Entry 6KUV (electron microscopy, 4.10 A resolution (low resolution: residue-level contacts below are approximate; hydrogen-bond / salt-bridge calls are withheld)); this record covers chains A and B of the 5 polymer chains in the assembly.

Chain A:
Protein: Polymerase 3
From: Influenza D virus (D/swine/Oklahoma/1334/2011)
UniProt: K9LHJ4 (K9LHJ4_9ORTO); residues 1-710 here = UniProt positions 1-710
Sequence (710 residues; each row starts with the number of its first residue):
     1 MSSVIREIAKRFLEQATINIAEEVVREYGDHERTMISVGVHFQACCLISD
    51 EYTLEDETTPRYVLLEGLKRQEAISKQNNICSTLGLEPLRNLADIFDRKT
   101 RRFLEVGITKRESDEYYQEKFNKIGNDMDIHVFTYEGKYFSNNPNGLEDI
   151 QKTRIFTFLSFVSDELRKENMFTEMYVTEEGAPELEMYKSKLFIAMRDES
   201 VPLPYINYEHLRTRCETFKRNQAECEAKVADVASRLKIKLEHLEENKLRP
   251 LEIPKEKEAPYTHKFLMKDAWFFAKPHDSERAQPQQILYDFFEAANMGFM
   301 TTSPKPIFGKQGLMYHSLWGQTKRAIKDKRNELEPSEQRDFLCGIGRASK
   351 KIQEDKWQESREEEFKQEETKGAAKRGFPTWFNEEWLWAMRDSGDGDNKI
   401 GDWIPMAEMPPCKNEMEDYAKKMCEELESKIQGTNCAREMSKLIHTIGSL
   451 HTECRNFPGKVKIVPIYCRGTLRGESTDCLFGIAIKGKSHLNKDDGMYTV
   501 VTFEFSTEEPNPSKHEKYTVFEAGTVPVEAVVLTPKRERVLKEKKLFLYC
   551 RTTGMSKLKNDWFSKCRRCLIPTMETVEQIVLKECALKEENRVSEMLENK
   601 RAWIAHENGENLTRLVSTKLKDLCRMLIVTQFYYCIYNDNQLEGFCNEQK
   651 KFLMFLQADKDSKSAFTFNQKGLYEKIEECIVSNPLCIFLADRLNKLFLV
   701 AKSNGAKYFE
Not modelled in the structure: 1-3, 179-183, 394-398, 531-541

Chain B:
Protein: RNA-directed RNA polymerase catalytic subunit
From: Influenza D virus (D/swine/Oklahoma/1334/2011)
Notes: EC 2.7.7.48
UniProt: K9LH03 (K9LH03_9ORTO); residue numbers follow UniProt; this construct covers 1-753
Sequence (753 residues; row label = number of the first residue in the row):
     1 MEINPYLLMLNNDITSMISLTYPYTGAPPMSHGTSTKYSMETVSRTYSYS
    51 RTKKEVPSGIFPIERRKFCNTIEDKENLEKPNGNVDINFMLSLAEMLEEK
   101 MGKGFFKFCANEAEAEILKMHFSKLTEGRQTYDWTSERNMPAATALQLTV
   151 DAIQETQGTFKGTTMVEYCNKILEMMDWPEVKFKKVRMIVQRHWDPKTKK
   201 EIKMKSPTLMITKIGREEFIKRICTINTMAKDGERGKYKRRAIATPGMGI
   251 RPFSKIVETLAQKICERLAESGLPVGGNEKKAKLKTTVSSTNSKLQEGQF
   301 MVNITGDNSKWNECQQPEAYLAMLAYITKDSSNLMKDLCSVAPTLFCNKY
   351 VKMGQGFRAKNKRKTKEIVIPAKKMKERKELMNAEWRDLFETIEPYMDGE
   401 CCFLGGGMLMGMFNMLSTVFGVMTLNYREEALARRNCYWTGLQSSDDFVL
   451 FCISRTWPEMEMTILKFIAVCKLMGINMSLEKSYGCLPELFEFTSMFFSG
   501 DFVSNIALELPAFTTAGMNEGTDFTAAMSVIRTNMINNGLSPGTALMALR
   551 ICLQEFRATYRVHPYDSGVKNHRMKIIRKFIETIENKDGLLISDGGKLMN
   601 NISSLHIPEEILKEDLMDPSYRNRVFNPRNPFTQFEKTVDIFKASGPIRV
   651 EENEAVVSTHSFRTRSNRTLLNTDMRAMALEEKRYQVVCNMYRSVFESAD
   701 VNTPIGSMSMGEAIEAKILDRARTQFENGIIGGEEYSEIKRLIEDAKRQR
   751 LSV
Not modelled in the structure: 187-207, 276-278, 431-434, 636-654, 753

Chain A / chain B interface:
Pairs across the interface (281; chain A residue first):
  K69(A) - M708(B)
  Q71(A) - M708(B)
  E72(A) - A716(B)
  E72(A) - D720(B)
  S75(A) - D720(B)
  K76(A) - R723(B)
  N79(A) - T724(B)
  E184(A) - L118(B)
  E184(A) - L334(B)
  L185(A) - S332(B)
  L185(A) - L334(B)
  M187(A) - N170(B)
  M187(A) - D337(B)
  Y188(A) - N170(B)
  Y188(A) - L173(B)
  Y188(A) - E174(B)
  Y188(A) - D177(B)
  K189(A) - D337(B)
  S190(A) - L173(B)
  S190(A) - D177(B)
  K191(A) - D177(B)
  L192(A) - M176(B)
  L192(A) - D177(B)
  L192(A) - R216(B)
  L192(A) - I220(B)
  F193(A) - V341(B)
  F193(A) - T344(B)
  A195(A) - I60(B)
  M196(A) - I60(B)
  M196(A) - I220(B)
  M196(A) - N348(B)
  R197(A) - D337(B)
  R197(A) - S340(B)
  R197(A) - T344(B)
  E199(A) - S58(B)
  E199(A) - G59(B)
  E199(A) - I60(B)
  E199(A) - R65(B)
  E199(A) - K67(B)
  S200(A) - R65(B)
  S200(A) - L321(B)
  S200(A) - C347(B)
  V201(A) - K67(B)
  L203(A) - K54(B)
  L203(A) - T71(B)
  P204(A) - N70(B)
  Y205(A) - I87(B)
  Y208(A) - L321(B)
  Y208(A) - K336(B)
  Y208(A) - S340(B)
  L211(A) - L321(B)
  R212(A) - K336(B)
  C215(A) - L91(B)
  C215(A) - A322(B)
  C215(A) - Y326(B)
  E216(A) - K329(B)
  E216(A) - K336(B)
  F218(A) - N88(B)
  F218(A) - L91(B)
  F218(A) - S92(B)
  F218(A) - E95(B)
  K219(A) - E95(B)
  R220(A) - S92(B)
  R220(A) - E95(B)
  E224(A) - F89(B)
  E224(A) - S92(B)
  E224(A) - L93(B)
  E224(A) - M96(B)
  E224(A) - Y427(B)
  C225(A) - Y427(B)
  C225(A) - E429(B)
  A227(A) - L473(B)
  K228(A) - Y427(B)
  K228(A) - E429(B)
  K228(A) - K466(B)
  K228(A) - A469(B)
  K228(A) - L473(B)
  D231(A) - L78(B)
  D231(A) - A469(B)
  D231(A) - K472(B)
  D231(A) - L473(B)
  V232(A) - A469(B)
  S234(A) - L78(B)
  R235(A) - L78(B)
  R235(A) - E79(B)
  R235(A) - I468(B)
  R235(A) - K472(B)
  L236(A) - E79(B)
  K237(A) - E79(B)
  K237(A) - L465(B)
  K237(A) - I468(B)
  K237(A) - L480(B)
  K239(A) - M460(B)
  K239(A) - E461(B)
  K239(A) - I464(B)
  E241(A) - W457(B)
  S279(A) - G568(B)
  S349(A) - T365(B)
  S349(A) - E367(B)
  K350(A) - T365(B)
  K350(A) - K366(B)
  K350(A) - E367(B)
  K351(A) - R358(B)
  K351(A) - E367(B)
  I352(A) - E367(B)
  I352(A) - I368(B)
  I352(A) - V369(B)
  E354(A) - V369(B)
  E354(A) - K374(B)
  E354(A) - R378(B)
  W357(A) - I368(B)
  K366(A) - K360(B)
  K366(A) - N361(B)
  K366(A) - I368(B)
  K366(A) - L381(B)
  Q367(A) - A359(B)
  Q367(A) - K360(B)
  E368(A) - F357(B)
  E368(A) - R358(B)
  E368(A) - L381(B)
  E368(A) - N383(B)
  E368(A) - W386(B)
  E369(A) - N383(B)
  N383(A) - M1(B)
  N383(A) - E2(B)
  N383(A) - I3(B)
  W386(A) - I3(B)
  L387(A) - M1(B)
  L387(A) - I3(B)
  M390(A) - I3(B)
  P405(A) - Q554(B)
  M406(A) - M547(B)
  M406(A) - R550(B)
  M406(A) - I551(B)
  M406(A) - Q554(B)
  A407(A) - R550(B)
  A407(A) - Q554(B)
  E408(A) - R550(B)
  E408(A) - L553(B)
  E408(A) - R557(B)
  E408(A) - K597(B)
  E408(A) - L598(B)
  M409(A) - L546(B)
  M409(A) - R550(B)
  P410(A) - L546(B)
  P410(A) - L598(B)
  P410(A) - N600(B)
  P410(A) - N601(B)
  P411(A) - L598(B)
  P411(A) - N601(B)
  K413(A) - S603(B)
  E415(A) - S603(B)
  M416(A) - I602(B)
  E417(A) - N601(B)
  E417(A) - I602(B)
  E417(A) - S603(B)
  A420(A) - P542(B)
  C424(A) - G543(B)
  C424(A) - L546(B)
  E428(A) - R550(B)
  D495(A) - S31(B)
  D495(A) - H32(B)
  M497(A) - H32(B)
  L558(A) - M30(B)
  W562(A) - G26(B)
  W562(A) - A27(B)
  W562(A) - P28(B)
  W562(A) - R235(B)
  W562(A) - P511(B)
  K565(A) - E555(B)
  R567(A) - I551(B)
  R567(A) - Q554(B)
  R567(A) - E555(B)
  R568(A) - L510(B)
  C569(A) - T25(B)
  L570(A) - I551(B)
  I571(A) - T544(B)
  I571(A) - I551(B)
  M574(A) - G543(B)
  M574(A) - M547(B)
  E575(A) - T544(B)
  T576(A) - M17(B)
  T576(A) - S19(B)
  E578(A) - S541(B)
  E578(A) - P542(B)
  E578(A) - G543(B)
  E578(A) - T544(B)
  Q579(A) - T15(B)
  Q579(A) - S16(B)
  I580(A) - M17(B)
  K583(A) - T15(B)
  K583(A) - S16(B)
  A602(A) - L8(B)
  W603(A) - L7(B)
  W603(A) - L8(B)
  W603(A) - N11(B)
  I604(A) - L7(B)
  A605(A) - M1(B)
  A605(A) - E2(B)
  A605(A) - I3(B)
  A605(A) - L7(B)
  H606(A) - E2(B)
  H606(A) - N4(B)
  H606(A) - L7(B)
  E607(A) - E2(B)
  N608(A) - E2(B)
  L615(A) - L7(B)
  L615(A) - L10(B)
  L623(A) - L8(B)
  M626(A) - P5(B)
  L627(A) - L20(B)
  T630(A) - L20(B)
  Q631(A) - T25(B)
  Y634(A) - L20(B)
  Y634(A) - Y22(B)
  Y634(A) - T25(B)
  Y634(A) - G26(B)
  C635(A) - T25(B)
  N638(A) - P23(B)
  N638(A) - G26(B)
  N638(A) - A27(B)
  N640(A) - P29(B)
  N640(A) - K237(B)
  N640(A) - Y238(B)
  N640(A) - R240(B)
  Q641(A) - Y238(B)
  E643(A) - P23(B)
  E643(A) - R235(B)
  E643(A) - G236(B)
  C646(A) - T21(B)
  C646(A) - P23(B)
  N647(A) - G236(B)
  Q649(A) - Y6(B)
  Q649(A) - T21(B)
  K650(A) - T21(B)
  K650(A) - Y22(B)
  K650(A) - F497(B)
  K651(A) - E481(B)
  K651(A) - K482(B)
  L653(A) - M9(B)
  L653(A) - I14(B)
  L653(A) - I18(B)
  L653(A) - T21(B)
  M654(A) - I14(B)
  M654(A) - Y484(B)
  M654(A) - L490(B)
  M654(A) - F497(B)
  F655(A) - Y484(B)
  Q657(A) - N12(B)
  Q657(A) - D13(B)
  Q657(A) - I14(B)
  A658(A) - C486(B)
  A658(A) - L490(B)
  K660(A) - M9(B)
  K660(A) - L10(B)
  K660(A) - N12(B)
  K663(A) - L487(B)
  K663(A) - P488(B)
  K663(A) - L490(B)
  S664(A) - L487(B)
  A665(A) - G485(B)
  A665(A) - C486(B)
  F666(A) - V302(B)
  F666(A) - Y484(B)
  F666(A) - G485(B)
  F668(A) - I304(B)
  F668(A) - I464(B)
  F668(A) - L480(B)
  F668(A) - S483(B)
  N669(A) - L480(B)
  N669(A) - E481(B)
  G672(A) - E481(B)
  L673(A) - E481(B)
  L690(A) - Y6(B)
  R693(A) - E2(B)
  R693(A) - I3(B)
  R693(A) - N4(B)
  L697(A) - N4(B)
  L697(A) - Y6(B)
  L697(A) - L7(B)
  V700(A) - L10(B)
Other interface residues (no listed pair), chain A (152 interface residues in all): E186, P202, I238, Q353, F365, K371, C412, K421, T452, P572, L582, V616, L642, F645, T667, K676, V682, F689, K696, A701
Other interface residues (no listed pair), chain B (164 interface residues in all): V56, P57, F61, C69, E114, E318, A325, N333, L338, K364, P371, M382, F491, N505, F513, A548, R561, P564, K570, G596, M599, S604, A713

In short:
Chain A and chain B form an interface of 152 and 164 residues respectively.
Chain A is Polymerase 3 and chain B is RNA-directed RNA polymerase catalytic subunit, both from Influenza D
virus (D/swine/Oklahoma/1334/2011); the structure, Structure of influenza D virus polymerase bound to cRNA
promoter in class 2, was determined by electron microscopy (same publication as 6KUJ, 6KUK, 6KUP, 6KUR, 6KUT
and 6KV5).
